Entry 3UMQ (X-ray diffraction, 2.20 A resolution); this record covers chains A and B of the 4 polymer chains in the assembly.

[Chain A (and B)]
Molecule: Peptidoglycan recognition protein 1
From: Camelus dromedarius
Notes: chain B of this document is another copy of the same molecule, construct and numbering; everything in this record applies to it too
Reference sequence: Q9GK12 (PGRP1_CAMDR); residues 1-171 here correspond to UniProt positions 23-193 (UniProt number = residue number + 22)
Sequence (171 residues; each row starts with the number of its first residue):
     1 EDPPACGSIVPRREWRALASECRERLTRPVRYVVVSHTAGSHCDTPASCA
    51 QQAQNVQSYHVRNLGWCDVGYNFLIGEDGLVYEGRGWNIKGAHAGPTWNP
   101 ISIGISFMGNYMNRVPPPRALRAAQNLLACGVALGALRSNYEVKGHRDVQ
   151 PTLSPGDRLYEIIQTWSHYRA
Cystine bridges: Cys6-Cys130, Cys22-Cys67, Cys43-Cys49
Small-molecule neighbours: butanoic acid (BUA): Cys6, Ala129, Cys130

[Interface between chain A and chain B]
Residue-residue contacts - 32 pairs, chain A then chain B:
  Gly7(A) with Asn126(B), hydrogen bond (backbone-side chain)
  Ser8(A) with Arg122(B), hydrogen bond (side chain-backbone); Ala123(B); Asn126(B), hydrogen bond
  Ile9(A) with Arg122(B), hydrogen bond (backbone-side chain)
  Val10(A) with Arg122(B)
  Pro11(A) with Arg122(B)
  Glu14(A) with Pro118(B); Arg122(B), salt bridge
  Asp44(A) with Pro46(B)
  Thr45(A) with Thr45(B)
  Pro46(A) with Asp44(B); Asp78(B); Arg119(B)
  Asp78(A) with Pro46(B); Leu80(B)
  Gly79(A) with Leu80(B)
  Leu80(A) with Asp78(B); Gly79(B)
  Pro118(A) with Glu14(B)
  Arg119(A) with Glu14(B), salt bridge; Pro46(B)
  Arg122(A) with Ser8(B); Ile9(B); Pro11(B); Glu14(B), salt bridge
  Ala123(A) with Ser8(B), hydrogen bond (backbone-side chain)
  Gln125(A) with Pro4(B)
  Asn126(A) with Ala5(B); Cys6(B); Gly7(B); Ser8(B), hydrogen bond
Other interface residues (no listed pair), chain A (19 interface residues in all): Ala5
Other interface residues (no listed pair), chain B (22 interface residues in all): Pro3, Val10, Ala129

[Summary]
19 residues of chain A face 22 of chain B across their interface, with 6 hydrogen bonds and 3 salt bridges.
Among the polar pairs are Glu14(A)-Arg122(B), Arg119(A)-Glu14(B) and Gly7(A)-Asn126(B). Chain A binds butanoic
acid.
Both chains are Peptidoglycan recognition protein 1 (Camelus dromedarius). Entry 3UMQ (Crystal structure of
peptidoglycan recognition protein-S complexed with butyric acid at 2.2 A resolution) was determined by X-ray
diffraction (same publication as 4FNN, 3UIL, 3USX and 3T2V).
